2PI4 - chains P and A of the 3 polymer chains in the assembly; structure by X-ray diffraction, 2.50 A resolution.

Chain P:
Molecule: 14-nt DNA strand
Sequence (14 nucleotides; numbered 101 to 114; the number before each row is that of its first residue):
   101 TAATACGACTCACT

Chain A:
Name: DNA-directed RNA polymerase
Organism: Enterobacteria phage T7
Notes: EC 2.7.7.6
Reference sequence: P00573 (RPOL_BPT7); numbering as in UniProt (aligned over 6-883)
Chain sequence (878 residues; row label = number of the first residue in the row):
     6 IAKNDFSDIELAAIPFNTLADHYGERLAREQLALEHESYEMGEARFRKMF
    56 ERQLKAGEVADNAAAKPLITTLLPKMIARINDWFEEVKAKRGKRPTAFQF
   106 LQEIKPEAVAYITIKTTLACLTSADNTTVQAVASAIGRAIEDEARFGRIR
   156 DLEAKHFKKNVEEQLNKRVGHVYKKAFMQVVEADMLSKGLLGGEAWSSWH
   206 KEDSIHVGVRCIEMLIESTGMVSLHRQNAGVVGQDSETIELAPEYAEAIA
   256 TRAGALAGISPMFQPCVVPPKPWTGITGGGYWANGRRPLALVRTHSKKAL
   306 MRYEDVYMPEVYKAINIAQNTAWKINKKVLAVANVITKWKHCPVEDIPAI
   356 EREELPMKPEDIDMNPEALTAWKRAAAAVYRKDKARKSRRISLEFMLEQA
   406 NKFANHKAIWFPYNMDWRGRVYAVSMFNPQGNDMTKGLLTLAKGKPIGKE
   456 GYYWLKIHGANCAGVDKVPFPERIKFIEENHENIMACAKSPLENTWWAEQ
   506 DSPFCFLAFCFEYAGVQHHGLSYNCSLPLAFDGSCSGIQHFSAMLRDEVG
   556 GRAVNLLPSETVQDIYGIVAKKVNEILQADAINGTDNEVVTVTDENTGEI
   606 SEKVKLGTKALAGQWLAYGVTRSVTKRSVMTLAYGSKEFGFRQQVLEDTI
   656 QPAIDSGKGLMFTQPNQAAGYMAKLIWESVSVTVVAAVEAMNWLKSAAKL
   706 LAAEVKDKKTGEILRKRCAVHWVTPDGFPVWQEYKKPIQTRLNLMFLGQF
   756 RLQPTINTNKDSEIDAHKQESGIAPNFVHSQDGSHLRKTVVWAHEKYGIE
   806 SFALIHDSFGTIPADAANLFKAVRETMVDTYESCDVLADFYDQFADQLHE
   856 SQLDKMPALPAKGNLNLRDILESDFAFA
Not modelled in the structure: 56-71
Ion coordination: Mg2+ near Asp537 (its only coordinating residue here)
Residues lining bound ligands:
  - 3'-deoxy-guanosine-5'-triphosphate (GH3), molecule 1: Arg394, Arg425, Tyr427, Gln435, Gly436, Asn437, Ile810, His811
  - 3'-deoxy-guanosine-5'-triphosphate (GH3), molecule 2: Arg425, Asp471, Ser539, Tyr571, Arg627, Lys631, Arg632, Met635, Tyr639, His784, Asp812
Curated features (UniProtKB/Swiss-Prot):
  - active site: Asp537, Lys631, Asp812
  - mutagenesis: Lys172 (K172L/G: No change in activity), Pro563 (P563A/T: Inactivated), Tyr571 (Y571S: Inactivated), Lys631 (K631G: Partially inactivated; K631L: Partially inactivated; K631R: Partially inactivated), Thr636 (T636P: Inactivated), Tyr639 (Y639D: Inactivated), Phe646 (F646C: Inactivated)
From the paper describing this entry:
  - catalytic residues: Asp537, Asp812
  - binding site for 3'-deoxy-guanosine-5'-triphosphate: Arg425, Tyr427, Arg627, Lys631, Arg632, His784, His811
  - specificity-determining residues: Lys441, Asp812 (proposed by the authors, not directly observed)
  - binding site for the 22-nt DNA strand: Tyr639
  - specificity-determining residues: Arg632
  - mutagenesis - R425A, Y427A: decreased catalytic activity (citing earlier work)
  - binding site for 3'-deoxy-guanosine-5'-triphosphate: Asp812 (proposed by the authors, not directly observed)

Chain P / chain A interface:
Contacting residue pairs (24; chain P residue first):
  DT101(P) - Arg96(A)  base contact
  DA102(P) - Arg96(A)  hydrogen bond to the base
  DA103(P) - Arg96(A)  hydrogen bond to the sugar
  DA103(P) - Gly97(A)  base contact
  DT104(P) - Lys95(A)  hydrogen bond to the phosphate
  DT104(P) - Arg96(A)  phosphate contact
  DT104(P) - Gly97(A)  base contact
  DT104(P) - Lys98(A)  hydrogen bond to the base
  DA105(P) - Lys95(A)  salt bridge to the phosphate
  DA105(P) - Lys98(A)  hydrogen bond to the base
  DA105(P) - Arg99(A)  sugar contact
  DA105(P) - Pro100(A)  phosphate contact
  DC106(P) - Lys98(A)  hydrogen bond to the sugar
  DC106(P) - Pro100(A)  phosphate contact
  DC106(P) - Thr101(A)  hydrogen bond to the phosphate
  DC106(P) - Arg215(A)  salt bridge to the phosphate
  DC106(P) - Asn748(A)  sugar contact
  DG107(P) - His211(A)  salt bridge to the phosphate
  DG107(P) - Leu747(A)  phosphate contact
  DG107(P) - Asn748(A)  hydrogen bond to the phosphate
  DA108(P) - Asn748(A)  base contact
  DA108(P) - Arg756(A)  base contact
  DC113(P) - Gly235(A)  base contact
  DC113(P) - Val237(A)  base contact

In short:
The interface between chain P and chain A involves 9 residues on one side and 14 on the other; the contacts
include 8 hydrogen bonds and 3 salt bridges. Among the polar pairs are DA102(P)-Arg96(A), DT104(P)-Lys98(A)
and DA105(P)-Lys98(A). The paper reports catalytic residues Asp537(A) and Asp812(A); R425A and Y427A of chain
A reduce catalytic activity.
Here chain P is a 14-nt DNA strand and chain A is DNA-directed RNA polymerase (Enterobacteria phage T7). Entry
2PI4 (T7RNAP complexed with a phi10 protein and initiating GTPs) was determined by X-ray diffraction together
with 2PI5 from the same study.
